Entry 2EHO (X-ray diffraction, 3.00 A resolution); this record covers chains A and D of the 4 polymer chains in the assembly.

[Chain A]
Protein: GINS complex subunit 4
Organism: Homo sapiens
Notes: fragment: Sld5
UniProt: Q9BRT9 (Q9BRT9_HUMAN); residues 11-213 here = UniProt positions 11-213
Sequence (203 residues; each row starts with the number of its first residue):
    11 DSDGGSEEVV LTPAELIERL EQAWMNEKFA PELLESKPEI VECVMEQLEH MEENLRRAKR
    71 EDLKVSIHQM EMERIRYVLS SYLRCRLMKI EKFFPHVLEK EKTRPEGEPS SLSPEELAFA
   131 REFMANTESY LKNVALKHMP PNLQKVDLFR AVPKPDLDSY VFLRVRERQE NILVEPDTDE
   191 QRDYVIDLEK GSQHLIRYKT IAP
Not modelled in the structure: 11-20, 67-70, 175-201, 213
Sequence notes: modified residue (35, 55, 61, 80, 82, 98, 134, 149)
Modified positions: Mse35, Mse55, Mse61, Mse80, Mse82, Mse98, Mse134, Mse149 (selenomethionine; parent Met)
UniProt features mapped onto this chain:
  - modified residue (Phosphoserine): Ser12, Ser16

[Chain D]
Protein: GINS complex subunit 3
Organism: Homo sapiens
Notes: fragment: Psf3
UniProt: Q9BRX5 (Q9BRX5_HUMAN); numbering as in UniProt (aligned over 1-216)
Sequence (216 residues; row label = number of the first residue in the row):
     1 MSEAYFRVES GALGPEENFL SLDDILMSHE KLPVRTETAM PRLGAFFLER SAGAETDNAV
    61 PQGSKLELPL WLAKGLFDNK RRILSVELPK IYQEGWRTVF SADPNVVDLH KMGPHFYGFG
   121 SQLLHFDSPE NADISQSLLQ TFIGRFRRIM DSSQNAYNED TSALVARLDE MERGLFQTGQ
   181 KGLNDFQCWE KGQASQITAS NLVQNYKKRK FTDMED
Not modelled in the structure: 1-2, 50-57, 193-216
Sequence notes: modified residue (1, 27, 40, 112, 150, 171)
Modified positions: Mse1 (selenomethionine); Mse27, Mse40, Mse112, Mse150, Mse171 (selenomethionine; parent Met)
UniProt features mapped onto this chain:
  - region: Mse1 to Glu16 (Not essential for folding and stability of GINS complex, but may regulate accessibility to the central complex pore)

[How chain A and chain D interact]
Contacting residue pairs (9; chain A residue first):
  Mse98(A) - Phe6(D)  hydrophobic
  Glu101(A) - Phe6(D)
  Lys102(A) - Phe6(D)
  Lys102(A) - Glu9(D)  salt bridge
  Ala161(A) - Phe19(D)  hydrophobic
  Ala161(A) - Leu20(D)
  Pro163(A) - Val8(D)  hydrophobic
  Pro163(A) - Glu9(D)
  Pro163(A) - Asn18(D)
Interface residues without a listed pair, chain A (6 interface residues in all): Val162

[Summary]
The chain A/chain D interface involves 6 residues from each chain; the contacts include 1 salt bridge. Its one
salt-bridged contact is Lys102(A)-Glu9(D).
Chain A is GINS complex subunit 4 and chain D is GINS complex subunit 3, both from Homo sapiens; the
structure, Crystal structure of human GINS complex, was determined by X-ray diffraction.
